3MG2 - chains A and B; structure by X-ray diffraction, 2.65 A resolution.

[Chain A (and B)]
Name: Orange carotenoid protein
From: Synechocystis sp
Notes: chain B of this document is another copy of the same molecule, construct and numbering; everything in this record applies to it too
Reference sequence: P74102 (OCP_SYNY3); residues 1-316 here = UniProt positions 1-316
Sequence (323 residues; numbered 1 to 323; the number before each row is that of its first residue):
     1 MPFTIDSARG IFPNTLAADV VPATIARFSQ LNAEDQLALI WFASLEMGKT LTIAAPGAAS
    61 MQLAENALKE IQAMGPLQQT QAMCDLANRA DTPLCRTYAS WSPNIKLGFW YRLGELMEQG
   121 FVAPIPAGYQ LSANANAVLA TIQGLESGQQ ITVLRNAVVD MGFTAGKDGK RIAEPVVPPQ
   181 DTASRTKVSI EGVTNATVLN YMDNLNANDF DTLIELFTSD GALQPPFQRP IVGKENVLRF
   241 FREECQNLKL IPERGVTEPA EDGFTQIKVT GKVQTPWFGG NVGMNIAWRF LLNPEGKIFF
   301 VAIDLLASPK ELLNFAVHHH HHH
Unresolved in the structure: 1-3, 164-171, 313-323 (chain B: 1-3, 164-170, 313-323)
Differences from the reference sequence: engineered mutation S44 (Tyr in P74102); expression tag (317-323)
Ligand contacts: beta,beta-caroten-4-one (ECH): L37, I40, W41, S44, I53, L107, W110, Y111, G114, M117, I151, T152, L154, R155, V158, Y201, L205, L223, P225, P226, F240, C245, L248, L250, V273, T275, W277, F278, M284, I286, W288, I303
Curated features (UniProtKB/Swiss-Prot):
  - binding site (echinenone): E34 to A38, T80 to M83, L107 to M117, I125 to Y129, I151 to M161, Y201, C245 to L250, V273 to M284, W288
  - mutagenesis: E34 (E34A: Alters carotenoid specificity, <40% quenching, decreases stability of OCP-R, accelerates OCP-R to OCP-O reversion), C84 (C84A: <40% quenching, decreases stability of OCP-R, accelerates OCP-R to OCP-O reversion), W110 (W110F: Acts like wild-type; W110S: Incomplete conversion to red form (OCP-R), no NPQ), P126 to Y129 (Cannot convert to red form (OCP-R)), P126 (P126V: <40% quenching, decreases stability of OCP-R, accelerates OCP-R to OCP-O reversion), Y129 (Y129F: <40% quenching, decreases stability of OCP-R, accelerates OCP-R to OCP-O reversion), R155 (R155L: Able to convert to red form (OCP-R), no NPQ)

[Chain A / chain B interface]
Residue-residue contacts (42; chain A residue first):
  D6(A) - N32(B)
  D6(A) - N88(B)
  R9(A) - Q30(B)  hydrogen bond (side chain-backbone)
  R9(A) - L31(B)  hydrogen bond (side chain-backbone)
  R9(A) - N32(B)
  G10(A) - N32(B)
  P13(A) - S132(B)
  P13(A) - A133(B)  hydrogen bond (backbone-backbone)
  N14(A) - A133(B)
  T15(A) - N134(B)
  L16(A) - A133(B)  hydrophobic
  L16(A) - N134(B)
  A17(A) - N134(B)  hydrogen bond (backbone-side chain)
  D19(A) - R27(B)  salt bridge
  D19(A) - N134(B)  hydrogen bond
  P22(A) - A26(B)
  P22(A) - Q30(B)
  A23(A) - A23(B)
  A23(A) - R27(B)
  A26(A) - P22(B)
  A26(A) - A26(B)  hydrophobic
  R27(A) - D19(B)  salt bridge
  R27(A) - A23(B)
  Q30(A) - R9(B)  hydrogen bond (backbone-side chain)
  Q30(A) - P22(B)
  Q30(A) - F227(B)
  L31(A) - R9(B)  hydrogen bond (backbone-side chain)
  N32(A) - D6(B)
  N32(A) - R9(B)
  N32(A) - G10(B)
  N88(A) - D6(B)
  N88(A) - R229(B)  hydrogen bond
  S132(A) - P13(B)
  A133(A) - P13(B)  hydrogen bond (backbone-backbone)
  A133(A) - N14(B)
  A133(A) - L16(B)  hydrophobic
  N134(A) - T15(B)
  N134(A) - L16(B)
  N134(A) - A17(B)  hydrogen bond (side chain-backbone)
  N134(A) - D19(B)  hydrogen bond
  F227(A) - Q30(B)
  R229(A) - N88(B)  hydrogen bond
Also at the interface, not in a pair above, chain A (27 interface residues in all): S7, S29, A33, V138, Q228
Also at the interface, not in a pair above, chain B (26 interface residues in all): S7, S29, A33, V138

[Overview]
27 residues of chain A and 26 residues of chain B are in contact, with 12 hydrogen bonds and 2 salt bridges.
Polar pairs include D19(A)-R27(B), R9(A)-Q30(B) and R9(A)-L31(B). Bound to chain A: beta,beta-caroten-4-one.
Chain A and chain B are both Orange carotenoid protein (Synechocystis sp); the structure, Crystal structure of
the orange carotenoid protein Y44S mutant from cyanobacteria synechocystis sp. PCC 6803, was determined by
X-ray diffraction together with 3MG1 and 3MG3 from the same study.
